Entry 9BJ4 (electron microscopy, 3.40 A resolution); this record covers chains D and E of the 9 polymer chains in the assembly.

== Chain D ==
Protein: C952 Heavy Chain
Organism: Homo sapiens
Chain sequence (250 residues; row label = number of the first residue in the row; a row labelled like 82A-82C holds insertion residues (82A, then the next letters in order); numbers below 1 keep their minus sign (Met-18 is residue -18)):
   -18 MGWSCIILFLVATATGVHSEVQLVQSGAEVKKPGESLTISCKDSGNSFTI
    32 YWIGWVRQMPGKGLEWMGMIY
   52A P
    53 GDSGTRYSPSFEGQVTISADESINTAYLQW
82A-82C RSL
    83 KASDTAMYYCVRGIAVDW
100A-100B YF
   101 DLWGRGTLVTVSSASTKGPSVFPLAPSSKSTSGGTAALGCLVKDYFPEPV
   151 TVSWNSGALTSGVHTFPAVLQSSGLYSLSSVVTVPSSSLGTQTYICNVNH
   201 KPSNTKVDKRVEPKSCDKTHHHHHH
Disordered / not traced: -18 to 2, 114-225
Cystine bridges: Cys22-Cys92

== Chain E ==
Protein: C952 Light Chain
Organism: Homo sapiens
Chain sequence (237 residues; each row starts with the number of its first residue; note: 1 number in that range is skipped by the numbering (no residue carries it; nothing is unmodelled there); numbers below 1 keep their minus sign (Met-18 is residue -18)):
   -18 MGWSCIILFLVATATGSWAQSVLTQPPS
    11 VSGAPGQRVTISCTGSSSNIGAGFDVHWYQQLPGTAPKLLIYGNNNRPSG
    61 VPDRFSGSKSATSASLAITGLQAEDEADYYCQSSDSSLSGLYVFGTGTNV
   111 IVLGQPKAAPSVTLFPPSSEELQANKATLVCLISDFYPGAVTVAWKADSS
   161 PVKAGVETTTPSKQSNNKYAASSYLSLTPEQWKSHRSYSCQVTHEGSTVE
   211 KTVAPTECS
Disordered / not traced: -18 to 1, 114-219
Cystine bridges: Cys23-Cys91

== Chain D / chain E interface ==
Residue-residue contacts - 24 pairs, chain D then chain E:
  Gly44(D) - Tyr90(E)
  Leu45(D) - Tyr90(E)  hydrophobic
  Leu45(D) - Phe104(E)  hydrophobic
  Trp47(D) - Tyr102(E)
  Met50(D) - Tyr102(E)  hydrophobic
  Arg58(D) - Leu98(E)
  Pro61(D) - Ser99(E)
  Tyr91(D) - Pro47(E)
  Ile96(D) - Tyr102(E)
  Asp99(D) - His37(E)  hydrogen bond (backbone-side chain)
  Trp100(D) - His37(E)  hydrogen bond (backbone-side chain)
  Trp100(D) - Gln92(E)  hydrogen bond (backbone-side chain)
  Trp100(D) - Leu101(E)
  Trp100(D) - Tyr102(E)
  Tyr100A(D) - His37(E)
  Tyr100A(D) - Tyr39(E)
  Tyr100A(D) - Tyr52(E)
  Tyr100A(D) - Tyr102(E)  hydrogen bond (backbone-side chain)
  Phe100B(D) - Tyr39(E)  hydrogen bond (backbone-side chain)
  Phe100B(D) - Leu49(E)
  Phe100B(D) - Tyr102(E)  hydrophobic
  Trp103(D) - Tyr39(E)  hydrophobic
  Trp103(D) - Pro47(E)  hydrophobic
  Trp103(D) - Lys48(E)
Also at the interface, not in a pair above, chain D (18 interface residues in all): Gln39, Lys43, Glu46, Gly104, Arg105
Also at the interface, not in a pair above, chain E (17 interface residues in all): Val3, Gln41, Ala46, Thr106

== Overview ==
Chain D and chain E form an interface of 18 and 17 residues respectively, with 5 hydrogen bonds. Polar
contacts include Asp99(D)-His37(E), Trp100(D)-His37(E) and Phe100B(D)-Tyr39(E).
Here chain D is C952 Heavy Chain and chain E is C952 Light Chain, both from Homo sapiens. Entry 9BJ4
(Structure of the SARS-CoV-2 S 6P trimer complex with the human neutralizing antibody Fab fragment, C952) was
determined by electron microscopy, deposited together with 9BJ2.
